Entry 3LCA (X-ray diffraction, 2.19 A resolution); this record covers chains A and Q.

[Chain A]
Protein: Protein TOM71
From: Saccharomyces cerevisiae
Notes: fragment: TPR repeats 1-9
UniProtKB: P38825 (TOM71_YEAST); numbering as in UniProt (aligned over 107-639)
Chain sequence (533 residues; numbered 107 to 639; the number before each row is that of its first residue):
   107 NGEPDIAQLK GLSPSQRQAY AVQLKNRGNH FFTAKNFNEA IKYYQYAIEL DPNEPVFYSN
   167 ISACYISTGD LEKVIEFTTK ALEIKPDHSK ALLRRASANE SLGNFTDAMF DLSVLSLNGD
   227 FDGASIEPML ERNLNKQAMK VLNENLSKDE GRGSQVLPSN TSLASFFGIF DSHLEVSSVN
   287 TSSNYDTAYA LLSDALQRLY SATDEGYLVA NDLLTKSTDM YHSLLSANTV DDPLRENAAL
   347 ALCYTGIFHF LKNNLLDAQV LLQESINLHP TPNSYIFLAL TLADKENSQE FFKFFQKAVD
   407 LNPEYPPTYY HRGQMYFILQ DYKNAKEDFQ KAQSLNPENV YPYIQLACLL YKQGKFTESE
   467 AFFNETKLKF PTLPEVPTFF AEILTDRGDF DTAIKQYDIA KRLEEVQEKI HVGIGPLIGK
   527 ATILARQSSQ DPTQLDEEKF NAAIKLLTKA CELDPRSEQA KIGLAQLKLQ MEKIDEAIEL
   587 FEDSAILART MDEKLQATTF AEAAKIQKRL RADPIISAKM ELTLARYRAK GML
Not modelled in the structure: 107-123, 225-231, 254-260, 331-338, 390-393, 535-540, 638-639
From the paper describing this entry:
  - conformationally variable residues (domain motion): Ser222, Met235, Phe462

[Chain Q]
Protein: Heat shock protein SSA1
From: Saccharomyces cerevisiae
UniProtKB: P10591 (HSP71_YEAST); residue numbers follow UniProt; this construct covers 631-642
Chain sequence (12 residues; row label = number of the first residue in the row):
   631 PEAEGPTVEE VD
Not modelled in the structure: 631-638

[Chain A / chain Q interface]
Pairs across the interface (12):
  Lys131(A) - Asp642(Q)  hydrogen bond (side chain-backbone)
  Asn135(A) - Val641(Q)
  Asn135(A) - Asp642(Q)  hydrogen bond (side chain-backbone)
  Phe138(A) - Glu639(Q)
  Phe138(A) - Val641(Q)  hydrophobic
  Tyr150(A) - Val641(Q)
  Val162(A) - Asp642(Q)
  Asn166(A) - Val641(Q)
  Asn166(A) - Asp642(Q)  hydrogen bond (side chain-backbone)
  Lys196(A) - Glu640(Q)  salt bridge
  Lys196(A) - Asp642(Q)
  Arg200(A) - Glu640(Q)  hydrogen bond (side chain-backbone)
Other interface residues (no listed pair), chain A (10 interface residues in all): Ala169, His194

[Overview]
10 residues of chain A and 4 residues of chain Q are in contact, with 4 hydrogen bonds and 1 salt bridge.
Polar contacts include Lys196(A)-Glu640(Q), Lys131(A)-Asp642(Q) and Asn135(A)-Asp642(Q). From the paper:
conformational variability at Ser222(A), Met235(A) and Phe462(A).
Here chain A is Protein TOM71 and chain Q is Heat shock protein SSA1, both from Saccharomyces cerevisiae.
Entry 3LCA (Structure of Tom71 complexed with Hsp70 Ssa1 C terminal tail indicating conformational plasticity)
was determined by X-ray diffraction.
